PDB entry 9FZH | X-ray diffraction, 2.50 A resolution | chain A

# Chain A
Molecule: Nuclear receptor subfamily 1 group I member 2
Organism: Homo sapiens
UniProt: O75469 (NR1I2_HUMAN); numbering as in UniProt (aligned over 130-434)
Amino-acid sequence (320 residues; row label = number of the first residue in the row):
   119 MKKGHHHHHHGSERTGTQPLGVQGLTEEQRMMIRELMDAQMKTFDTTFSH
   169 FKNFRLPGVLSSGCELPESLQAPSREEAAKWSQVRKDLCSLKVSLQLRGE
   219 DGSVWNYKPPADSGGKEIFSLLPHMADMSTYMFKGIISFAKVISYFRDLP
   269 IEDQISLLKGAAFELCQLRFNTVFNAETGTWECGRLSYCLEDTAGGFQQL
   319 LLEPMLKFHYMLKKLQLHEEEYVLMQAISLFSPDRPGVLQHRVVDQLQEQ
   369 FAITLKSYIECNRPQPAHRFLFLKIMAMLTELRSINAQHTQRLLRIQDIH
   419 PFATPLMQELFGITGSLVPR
Not modelled in the structure: 119-141, 178-197, 207-209, 310-317, 436-438
Differences from the reference sequence: initiating methionine (119); expression tag (120-129, 435-438)
UniProt features mapped onto this chain:
  - binding site (hyperforin): Ser247, Gln285 to Phe288, His407
Ligand contacts: A1IHB (2-(1-adamantyl)-N-[7-[1-(phenylmethyl)-5-[(2,4,6-trimethylphenyl)sulfonylamino]benzimidazol-2-yl]heptyl]ethanamide): Asp205, Leu206, Val211, Leu240, Met243, Ser247, Phe251, Phe281, Cys284, Gln285, Phe288, Trp299, Tyr306, Glu321, Met323, Leu324, His327, His407, Arg410, Leu411, Ile414, Phe420, Met425, Phe429
Reported in the primary citation:
  - binding site for A1IHB: Ser247, Phe288, Trp299, Tyr306
  - conformationally variable residues (order/disorder transition): Cys207 to Leu209, Asp310 to Gln317

# In short
Ligands of chain A: compound A1IHB. From UniProt: 6 hyperforin-binding residues. From the paper: a binding
site for A1IHB at Ser247, Phe288 and Trp299 among others; conformational variability at Cys207 and Asp310.
Chain A is Nuclear receptor subfamily 1 group I member 2 (Homo sapiens); the structure, Crystal structure of
the hPXR-LBD in complex with compound JMV6995, was determined by X-ray diffraction, deposited together with
9FZG, 9FZI and 9FZJ.
